PDB entry 6GPU | X-ray diffraction, 1.17 A resolution | chain A

== Chain A ==
Protein: Phototropin-2
Source organism: Arabidopsis thaliana
Notes: EC 2.7.11.1
Reference sequence: P93025 (PHOT2_ARATH); residues 2-106 here correspond to UniProt positions 388-492 (UniProt number = residue number + 386)
Amino-acid sequence (115 residues; row label = number of the first residue in the row):
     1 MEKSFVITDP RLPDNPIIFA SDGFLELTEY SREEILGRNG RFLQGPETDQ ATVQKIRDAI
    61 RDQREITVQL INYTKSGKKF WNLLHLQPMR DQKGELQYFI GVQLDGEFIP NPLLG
Differences from the reference sequence: initiating methionine (1); conflict Ser4 (Asn390 in P93025), Thr8 (Ser394 in P93025), Gly23 (Ser409 in P93025), Gly40 (Cys426 in P93025), Leu84 (Phe470 in P93025); expression tag (107-115)
Metal / ion sites: Co2+: Met1, Glu95 (together with 2-amino-2-hydroxymethyl-propane-1,3-diol)
Residues lining bound ligands: FMN (flavin mononucleotide): Val6, Thr8, Asn15, Asn39, Gly40, Arg41, Leu43, Gln44, Val53, Ile56, Arg57, Ile60, Leu70, Asn72, Asn82, Leu84, Leu86, Phe99, Ile100, Gly101, Gln103
UniProt features mapped onto this chain:
  - binding site (FMN): Asn39, Arg41, Gln44, Arg57, Asn72, Asn82, Gln103

== In short ==
Ligands of chain A: flavin mononucleotide. Met1 and Glu95 coordinate Co2+. UniProt lists 7 FMN-binding
residues.
Chain A is Phototropin-2 (Arabidopsis thaliana); the structure, Crystal structure of miniSOG at 1.17A
resolution, was determined by X-ray diffraction, deposited together with 6GPV.
